7QNE - chains A and E of the 6 polymer chains in the assembly; structure by electron microscopy, 2.70 A resolution.

[Chain A]
Molecule: GABA(A) receptor subunit alpha-1
From: Homo sapiens
Reference sequence: A0A1B0GV38 (A0A1B0GV38_HUMAN); residues -26 to 429 here correspond to UniProt positions 16-471 (UniProt number = residue number + 42)
Amino-acid sequence (456 residues; each row starts with the number of its first residue; numbers below 1 keep their minus sign (Met-26 is residue -26)):
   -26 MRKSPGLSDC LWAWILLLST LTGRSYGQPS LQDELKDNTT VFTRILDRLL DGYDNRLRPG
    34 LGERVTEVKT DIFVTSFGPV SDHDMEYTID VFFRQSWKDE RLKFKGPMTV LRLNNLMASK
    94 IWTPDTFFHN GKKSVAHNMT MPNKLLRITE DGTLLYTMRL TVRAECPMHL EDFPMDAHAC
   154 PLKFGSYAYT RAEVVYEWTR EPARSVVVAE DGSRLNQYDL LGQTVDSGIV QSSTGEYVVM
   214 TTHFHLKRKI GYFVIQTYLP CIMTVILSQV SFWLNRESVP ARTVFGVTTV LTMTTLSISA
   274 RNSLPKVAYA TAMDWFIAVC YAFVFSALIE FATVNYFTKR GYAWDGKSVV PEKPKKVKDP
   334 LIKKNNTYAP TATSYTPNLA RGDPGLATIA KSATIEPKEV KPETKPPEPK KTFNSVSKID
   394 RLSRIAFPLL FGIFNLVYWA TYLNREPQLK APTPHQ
Unresolved in the structure: -26 to 11, 322-383, 419-429
Disulfides: Cys139-Cys153
Covalently attached groups: glycan linked to Asn111
Residues lining bound ligands: PIO ([(2R)-2-octanoyloxy-3-[oxidanyl-[(1R,2R,3S,4R,5R,6S)-2,3,6-tris(oxidanyl)-4,5-diphosphonooxy-cyclohexyl]oxy-phosphoryl]oxy-propyl] octanoate): Arg249, Glu303, Thr306, Phe310, Lys312, Arg313, Asn387, Ser388, Val389, Ser390, Lys391, Ile392, Leu395, Ser396

[Chain E]
Molecule: Gamma-aminobutyric acid receptor subunit beta-3
From: Homo sapiens
Reference sequence: P28472 (GBRB3_HUMAN); residues -24 to 448 here correspond to UniProt positions 1-473 (UniProt number = residue number + 25)
Amino-acid sequence (473 residues; each row starts with the number of its first residue; numbers below 1 keep their minus sign (Met-24 is residue -24)):
   -24 MWGLAGGRLF GIFSAPVLVA VVCCAQSVND PGNMSFVKET VDKLLKGYDI RLRPDFGGPP
    36 VCVGMNIDIA SIDMVSEVNM DYTLTMYFQQ YWRDKRLAYS GIPLNLTLDN RVADQLWVPD
    96 TYFLNDKKSF VHGVTVKNRM IRLHPDGTVL YGLRITTTAA CMMDLRRYPL DEQNCTLEIE
   156 SYGYTTDDIE FYWRGGDKAV TGVERIELPQ FSIVEHRLVS RNVVFATGAY PRLSLSFRLK
   216 RNIGYFILQT YMPSILITIL SWVSFWINYD ASAARVALGI TTVLTMTTIN THLRETLPKI
   276 PYVKAIDMYL MGCFVFVFLA LLEYAFVNYI FFGRGPQRQK KLAEKTAKAK NDRSKSESNR
   336 VDAHGNILLT SLEVHNEMNE VSGGIGDTRN SAISFDNSGI QYRKQSMPRE GHGRFLGDRS
   396 LPHKKTHLRR RSSQLKIKIP DLTDVNAIDR WSRIVFPFTF SLFNLVYWLY YVN
Unresolved in the structure: -24 to 7, 313-418, 448
Covalently attached groups: N-acetylglucosamine (NAG) linked to Asn80; glycan linked to Asn149

[Interface between chain A and chain E]
Residue-residue contacts - 96 pairs, chain A then chain E:
  Asp27(A) with Lys13(E)
  Asn28(A) with Asp84(E); Arg86(E)
  Arg29(A) with Val16(E); Asp17(E), salt bridge; Leu20(E); Leu83(E); Asp84(E), hydrogen bond (backbone-backbone); Val87(E)
  Leu30(A) with Lys13(E)
  Arg31(A) with Met9(E)
  Gly33(A) with Met9(E)
  Leu34(A) with Met9(E); Val12(E), hydrophobic
  Gly35(A) with Asn8(E), hydrogen bond (backbone-side chain); Leu79(E)
  Asp57(A) with Met49(E)
  Arg74(A) with Met9(E)
  Ser92(A) with Arg86(E), hydrogen bond (backbone-side chain)
  Trp95(A) with Asp84(E)
  Asp98(A) with Val111(E)
  Thr99(A) with Val109(E); Thr110(E), hydrogen bond (backbone-side chain)
  Phe100(A) with Tyr62(E); Val109(E); Asn113(E); Arg129(E)
  Phe101(A) with Val109(E), hydrophobic; Arg129(E), hydrogen bond (backbone-side chain)
  His102(A) with Arg129(E), hydrogen bond (backbone-side chain)
  Gly104(A) with His107(E); Arg129(E), hydrogen bond (backbone-side chain)
  Lys105(A) with Asp48(E), salt bridge; Phe105(E); His107(E), hydrogen bond (backbone-side chain)
  Lys106(A) with Phe105(E)
  Ser107(A) with Val109(E)
  Met131(A) with Thr110(E)
  Glu138(A) with Ser46(E), hydrogen bond
  Tyr160(A) with Tyr62(E), hydrophobic; Asn113(E); Arg114(E); Met115(E); Gly127(E); Leu128(E), hydrogen bond (side chain-backbone); Arg129(E), hydrogen bond (side chain-backbone)
  Ala161(A) with Thr82(E); Met115(E), hydrophobic; Arg117(E), hydrogen bond (backbone-side chain)
  Tyr162(A) with Thr82(E)
  Thr163(A) with Arg117(E)
  Glu166(A) with Asn80(E); Thr82(E)
  Ser206(A) with Asn41(E); Asp43(E), hydrogen bond; Gln64(E)
  Thr207(A) with Arg117(E), hydrogen bond (backbone-side chain); Leu125(E)
  Tyr210(A) with Arg117(E), hydrogen bond
  Val252(A) with Ala249(E), hydrophobic
  Pro253(A) with Ala248(E), hydrophobic
  Thr256(A) with Ala249(E); Leu253(E)
  Val260(A) with Leu253(E), hydrophobic; Thr256(E)
  Val263(A) with Ile232(E), hydrophobic; Leu235(E), hydrophobic
  Leu264(A) with Leu259(E), hydrophobic; Thr260(E)
  Thr267(A) with Thr260(E); Ile264(E)
  Ile271(A) with His267(E)
  Arg274(A) with Tyr220(E); Gln224(E)
  Asn275(A) with Thr271(E)
  Lys279(A) with Tyr143(E); Pro184(E); Tyr220(E); Thr271(E), hydrogen bond (side chain-backbone); Leu272(E); Pro273(E)
  Val280(A) with Tyr220(E)
  Ala281(A) with Pro184(E), hydrogen bond (backbone-backbone); Asn217(E); Tyr220(E), hydrophobic
  Ala283(A) with Leu223(E), hydrophobic
  Asp287(A) with Leu223(E); Gln224(E), hydrogen bond
  Tyr294(A) with Leu231(E), hydrophobic
  Phe298(A) with Leu231(E); Leu235(E), hydrophobic
  Leu301(A) with Leu235(E), hydrophobic
  Ile302(A) with Val238(E), hydrophobic
  Ala305(A) with Val238(E), hydrophobic
  Tyr309(A) with Trp241(E); Arg428(E)
Interface residues without a listed pair, chain A (66 interface residues in all): Gly25, Pro32, Phe66, Lys93, Ile94, Pro97, Asn103, Val108, Ala109, Leu133, Val257, Trp288, Ala291, Asn308
Interface residues without a listed pair, chain E (67 interface residues in all): Tyr66, Gln90, Thr131, Gln185, Gly219, Pro228, Ile234, Ile242, Ala252, Thr263

[Summary]
Chain A and chain E form an interface of 66 and 67 residues respectively; the contacts include 18 hydrogen
bonds and 2 salt bridges. Among the polar pairs are Arg29(A)-Asp17(E), Lys105(A)-Asp48(E) and
Gly35(A)-Asn8(E). Chain A binds compound PIO. N-acetylglucosamine is covalently linked to Asn111(A).
Chain A is GABA(A) receptor subunit alpha-1 and chain E is Gamma-aminobutyric acid receptor subunit beta-3,
both from Homo sapiens; the structure, Cryo-EM structure of human full-length synaptic alpha1beta3gamma2
GABA(A)R in complex with Ro15-4513 and megabody Mb38, was determined by electron microscopy together with
7QN5, 7QN6, 7QN7, 7QN8, 7QN9, 7QNA and 3 further entries from the same study.
